PDB entry 9OGL | electron microscopy, 3.10 A resolution | chains P and B of the 17 polymer chains in the assembly

[Chain P]
Protein: VRC01 Fab heavy chain
From: Homo sapiens
Notes: antibody fragment or engineered binder
Chain sequence (224 residues; numbered 1 to 216 plus 8 insertion-coded residues; the number before each row is that of its first residue; a row labelled like 82A-82C holds insertion residues (82A, then the next letters in order)):
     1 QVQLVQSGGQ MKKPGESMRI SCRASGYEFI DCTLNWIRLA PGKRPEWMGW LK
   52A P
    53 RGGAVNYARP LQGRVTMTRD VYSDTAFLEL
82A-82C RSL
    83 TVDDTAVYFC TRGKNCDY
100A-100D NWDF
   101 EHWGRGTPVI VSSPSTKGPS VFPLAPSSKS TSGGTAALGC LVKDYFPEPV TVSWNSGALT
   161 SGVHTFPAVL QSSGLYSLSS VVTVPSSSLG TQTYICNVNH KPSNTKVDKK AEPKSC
Not modelled in the structure: 112-216
Cystine bridges: Cys22-Cys92, Cys32-Cys98

[Chain B]
Protein: Envelope glycoprotein gp160
From: Human immunodeficiency virus 1
UniProt: chimeric construct of A0A6H1VFU0, A0A6H1VCU6: residues 31-503 from A0A6H1VFU0 (A0A6H1VFU0_9PLVG) positions 30-504 (offset varies); residues 503-664 from A0A6H1VCU6 positions 509-661 (UniProt number = residue number - 3)
Chain sequence (642 residues; numbered 31 to 664 plus 39 insertion-coded residues; 31 numbers in that range are skipped by the numbering (no residue carries them; nothing is unmodelled there); the number before each row is that of its first residue; a row labelled like 184A-184L holds insertion residues (184A, then the next letters in order)):
    31 AENLWVTVYY GVPVWKDAET TLFCASDAKA YETEKHNVWA THACVPTDPN PQEIHLENVT
    91 EEFNMWKNNM VEQMHEDIIS LWDQSLKPCV KLTPLCVTLQ CTNVTNNITD D
   150 MRGELKNCSF NMTTELRDKK QKVYSLFYRL DVVQI
184A-184L NENQGNRSNNSN
   189 KEYRLINCNT SAITQACPKV SFEPIPIHYC APAGFAILKC KDKKFNGTGP CQNVSTVQCT
   249 HGIKPVVSTQ LLLNGSLAEE EVIIRSENIT NNAKNILVQL NTSVQINCTR PNNNTVKSIR
   309 I
   312 GPGQAFYYTG DI
  323A I
   324 GDIRQAHCNV SKATWNETLG KVVKQLRKHF GNNTIIRFAQ SSGGDLEVTT HSFNCGGEFF
   384 YCNTSGLFNS TWISN
   400 TSVQGSNSTG SNDSITLPCR IKQIINMWQR IGQAMYAPPI QGVIRCVSNI TGLILTRDGG
   460 STNSTTETFR PGGGDMRDNW RSELYKYKVV KIEPLGVAPT RCKR
503A-503Z RVVGSHSGSGGSGSGGHAAVGIGAVS
   520 LGFLGAAGST MGAASMTLTV QARNLLSGIV QQQSNLLRAP EPQQHLLKDT HWGIKQLQAR
   580 VLAVEHYLRD QQLLGIWGCS GKLICCTNVP WNSSWSNRNL SEIWDNMTWL QWDKEISNYT
   640 QIIYGLLEES QNQQEKNEQD LLALD
Not modelled in the structure: 31-32, 59-62, 184A-184L, 400-409, 503A-503Z, 547-571, 659-664
Construct notes: conflict Glu106 (Thr105 in A0A6H1VFU0), Gln240 (Pro239 in A0A6H1VFU0), Ile271 (Met270 in A0A6H1VFU0), Leu288 (Phe287 in A0A6H1VFU0), Ser291 (Pro290 in A0A6H1VFU0), Val304 (Arg303 in A0A6H1VFU0), Tyr319 (Ala316 in A0A6H1VFU0), Gln363 (Asn361 in A0A6H1VFU0), Ser375 (Tyr373 in A0A6H1VFU0), Cys501 (Ala498 in A0A6H1VFU0), Ser503Z (Phe516 in A0A6H1VCU6), Pro559 (Ile556 in A0A6H1VCU6), Pro561 (Ala558 in A0A6H1VCU6), Asp568 (Leu565 in A0A6H1VCU6), His570 (Val567 in A0A6H1VCU6), His585 (Arg582 in A0A6H1VCU6), Cys605 (Thr602 in A0A6H1VCU6); linker (503E-503R)
Cystine bridges: Cys54-Cys74, Cys119-Cys205, Cys126-Cys196, Cys131-Cys157, Cys218-Cys247, Cys228-Cys239, Cys296-Cys331, Cys378-Cys445, Cys385-Cys418, Cys501-Cys605, Cys598-Cys604
Glycans and other covalent adducts: N-acetylglucosamine (NAG) linked to Asn88, Asn133, Asn156, Asn160, Asn197, Asn234, Asn241, Asn262, Asn289, Asn295, Asn301, Asn339, Asn386, Asn448, Asn611; glycan linked to Asn276, Asn332, Asn392

[Interface between chain P and chain B]
Residue-residue contacts - 50 pairs, chain P then chain B:
  Ile30(P) with Gln428(B)
  Trp47(P) with Asn280(B); Gly458(B); Gly459(B)
  Trp50(P) with Asn280(B); Ala281(B)
  Lys52(P) with Ala281(B), hydrogen bond (side chain-backbone)
  Arg53(P) with Gln428(B); Gly473(B); Asp474(B), salt bridge; Arg476(B)
  Gly54(P) with Asp368(B), hydrogen bond (backbone-backbone); Val371(B); Gln428(B); Gly473(B)
  Gly55(P) with Gly366(B); Gly367(B)
  Ala56(P) with Val371(B), hydrophobic; Gly472(B)
  Val57(P) with Ser365(B), hydrogen bond (backbone-side chain); Gly366(B)
  Asn58(P) with Asn280(B); Arg456(B), hydrogen bond (side chain-backbone); Asp457(B); Gly458(B), hydrogen bond (side chain-backbone)
  Tyr59(P) with Ser365(B); Gly458(B)
  Ala60(P) with Gly458(B)
  Arg61(P) with Asp457(B); Gly458(B), hydrogen bond (backbone-backbone); Gly459(B); Ser460(B), hydrogen bond; Thr461(B), hydrogen bond (side chain-backbone); Asn462(B); Thr465(B), hydrogen bond (side chain-backbone)
  Pro62(P) with Gly459(B)
  Gln64(P) with Asp457(B), hydrogen bond; Arg469(B), hydrogen bond
  Arg71(P) with Asp368(B), salt bridge
  Val73(P) with Ile430(B)
  Tyr74(P) with Thr198(B); Asn425(B), hydrogen bond; Arg429(B); Ile430(B), hydrophobic
  Asp99(P) with Lys97(B), salt bridge; Lys282(B), salt bridge
  Tyr100(P) with Asn279(B)
  Asn100A(P) with Ala281(B)
  Trp100B(P) with Asn279(B), hydrogen bond; Asn280(B)
Also at the interface, not in a pair above, chain B (36 interface residues in all): Asn195, Asn283, Trp427, Gly431, Thr455, Ser463, Glu466, Thr467

[Summary]
The interface between chain P and chain B involves 22 residues on one side and 36 on the other; the contacts
include 13 hydrogen bonds and 4 salt bridges. Polar contacts include Arg53(P)-Asp474(B), Arg71(P)-Asp368(B)
and Asp99(P)-Lys97(B).
Here chain P is VRC01 Fab heavy chain (Homo sapiens) and chain B is Envelope glycoprotein gp160 (Human
immunodeficiency virus 1). Entry 9OGL (BG505 MD39.3 SOSIP.664 in complex with 3BC315, BG18 and VRC01 Fabs) was
determined by electron microscopy (same publication as 9OGM).
